9FAU - chains B and C of the 10 polymer chains in the assembly; structure by electron microscopy, 3.10 A resolution.

# Chain B
Name: Gamma-aminobutyric acid receptor subunit beta-3
Organism: Homo sapiens
UniProtKB: P28472 (GBRB3_HUMAN); residues 9-447 here correspond to UniProt positions 34-472 (UniProt number = residue number + 25)
Amino-acid sequence (439 residues; numbered 9 to 447; the number before each row is that of its first residue):
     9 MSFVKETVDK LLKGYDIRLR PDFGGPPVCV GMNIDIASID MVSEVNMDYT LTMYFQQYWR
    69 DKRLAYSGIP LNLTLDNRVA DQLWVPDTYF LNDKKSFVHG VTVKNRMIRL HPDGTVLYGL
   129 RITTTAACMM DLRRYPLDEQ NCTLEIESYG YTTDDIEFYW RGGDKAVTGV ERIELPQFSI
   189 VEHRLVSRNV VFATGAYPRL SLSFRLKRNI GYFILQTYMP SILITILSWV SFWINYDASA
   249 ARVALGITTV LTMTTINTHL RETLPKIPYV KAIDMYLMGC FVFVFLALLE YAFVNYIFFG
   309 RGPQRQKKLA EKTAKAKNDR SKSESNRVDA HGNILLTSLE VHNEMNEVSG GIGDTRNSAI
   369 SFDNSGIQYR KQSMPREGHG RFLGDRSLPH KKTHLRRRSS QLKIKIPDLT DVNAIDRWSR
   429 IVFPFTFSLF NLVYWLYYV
Disordered / not traced: 310-418
Disulfide bonds: Cys-136/Cys-150
Covalently attached groups: N-acetylglucosamine (NAG) linked to Asn-80; glycan linked to Asn-149
Ligand contacts:
  - phosphatidylglycerol (PGW; (1R)-2-{[(S)-{[(2S)-2,3-dihydroxypropyl]oxy}(hydroxy)phosphoryl]oxy}-1-[(hexadecanoyloxy)methyl]ethyl (9Z)-octadec-9-enoate): Asn-217, Ile-218, Gly-219, Ile-222, Met-227, Ile-230, Leu-231, Trp-443, Val-447
  - 1,2-dilauroyl-sn-glycero-3-phosphate (PX2): Ile-234, Trp-237, Val-238, Trp-241, Arg-428, Ile-429, Pro-432, Phe-433, Ser-436
Swiss-Prot annotation at these positions:
  - binding site (benzamidine): Asp-95 to Tyr-97, Glu-155 to Tyr-157, Phe-200
  - binding site (4-aminobutanoate): Tyr-97, Glu-155, Tyr-157, Thr-202
  - binding site (histamine): Tyr-97, Ser-156, Tyr-157, Thr-202
  - glycosylation (N-linked (GlcNAc...) asparagine): Asn-80, Asn-149

# Chain C
Name: Isoform 2 of Gamma-aminobutyric acid receptor subunit gamma-2
Organism: Homo sapiens
UniProtKB: P18507 (GBRG2_HUMAN); residues 26-428 here correspond to UniProt positions 65-467 (UniProt number = residue number + 39)
Amino-acid sequence (404 residues; each row starts with the number of its first residue):
    26 DVTVILNNLL EGYDNKLRPD IGVKPTLIHT DMYVNSIGPV NAINMEYTID IFFAQTWYDR
    86 RLKFNSTIKV LRLNSNMVGK IWIPDTFFRN SKKADAHWIT TPNRMLRIWN DGRVLYTLRL
   146 TIDAECQLQL HNFPMDEHSC PLEFSSYGYP REEIVYQWKR SSVEVGDTRS WRLYQFSFVG
   206 LRNTTEVVKT TSGDYVVMSV YFDLSRRMGY FTIQTYIPCT LIVVLSWVSF WINKDAVPAR
   266 TSLGITTVLT MTTLSTIARK SLPKVSYVTA MDLFVSVCFI FVFSALVEYG TLHYFVSNRK
   326 PSKDKDKKKK NPAPTIDIRP RSATIQMNNA THLQERDEEY GYECLDGKDC ASFFCCFEDC
   386 RTGAWRHGRI HIRIAKMDSY ARIFFPTAFC LFNLVYWVSY LYLG
Disordered / not traced: 325-368, 386-395
Disulfide bonds: Cys-151/Cys-165
Covalently attached groups: N-acetylglucosamine (NAG) linked to Asn-208
Modified positions: Cys-380 (S-palmitoyl-L-cysteine; P1L); Cys-381 (S-palmitoyl-L-cysteine; P1L); Cys-385 (S-palmitoyl-L-cysteine; P1L)
Differences from the reference sequence: expression tag (429)
Ligand contacts:
  - phosphatidylglycerol (PGW; (1R)-2-{[(S)-{[(2S)-2,3-dihydroxypropyl]oxy}(hydroxy)phosphoryl]oxy}-1-[(hexadecanoyloxy)methyl]ethyl (9Z)-octadec-9-enoate), molecule 1: Ser-291, Tyr-292, Ile-305, Phe-308, Ser-309
  - phosphatidylglycerol (PGW), molecule 2: Thr-412, Leu-416, Leu-419
  - 1,2-dilauroyl-sn-glycero-3-phosphate (PX2): Val-312, Gly-315, Thr-316, Tyr-319, Phe-320
  - hexadecane (R16), molecule 1: Met-233, Thr-237, Tyr-241, Thr-245, Phe-414, Cys-415, Asn-418, Trp-422
  - hexadecane (R16), molecule 2: Gly-234, Ile-238, Ile-242, Leu-246
  - hexadecane (R16), molecule 3: Leu-246, Val-249, Trp-256
Swiss-Prot annotation at these positions:
  - glycosylation (N-linked (GlcNAc...) asparagine): Asn-90, Asn-208

# Interface between chain B and chain C
Residue-residue contacts (85):
  Met-9(B) / Val-48(C)  hydrophobic
  Val-12(B) / Leu-42(C)  hydrophobic
  Val-16(B) / Lys-41(C)
  Asp-17(B) / Asp-39(C)
  Asn-41(B) / Thr-216(C)
  Ser-46(B) / Glu-150(C)
  Asp-48(B) / Lys-117(C)
  Tyr-62(B) / Phe-112(C)
  Tyr-62(B) / Arg-114(C)
  Gln-64(B) / Thr-216(C)
  Thr-82(B) / Gly-173(C)
  Thr-82(B) / Tyr-174(C)
  Thr-82(B) / Glu-178(C)  hydrogen bond
  Leu-83(B) / Lys-41(C)
  Leu-83(B) / Leu-42(C)  hydrophobic
  Asp-84(B) / Lys-41(C)  hydrogen bond (backbone-backbone)
  Arg-86(B) / Asn-40(C)
  Arg-86(B) / Gly-104(C)  hydrogen bond (side chain-backbone)
  Arg-86(B) / Ile-106(C)
  Phe-105(B) / Lys-118(C)
  His-107(B) / Lys-117(C)
  Val-109(B) / Phe-112(C)
  Val-109(B) / Ala-119(C)
  Val-109(B) / Asp-120(C)
  Val-109(B) / Leu-145(C)  hydrophobic
  Thr-110(B) / Thr-111(C)  hydrogen bond (side chain-backbone)
  Val-111(B) / Ile-108(C)  hydrophobic
  Val-111(B) / Asp-110(C)
  Lys-112(B) / Asp-110(C)
  Asn-113(B) / Phe-112(C)
  Asn-113(B) / Tyr-172(C)
  Arg-114(B) / Asp-110(C)
  Arg-114(B) / Tyr-172(C)
  Met-115(B) / Tyr-172(C)  hydrophobic
  Met-115(B) / Gly-173(C)
  Arg-117(B) / Gly-173(C)  hydrogen bond (side chain-backbone)
  Arg-117(B) / Ser-217(C)  hydrogen bond (side chain-backbone)
  Arg-117(B) / Tyr-220(C)  hydrogen bond
  Gly-127(B) / Tyr-172(C)
  Leu-128(B) / Tyr-172(C)  hydrogen bond (backbone-side chain)
  Arg-129(B) / Phe-112(C)
  Arg-129(B) / Phe-113(C)
  Arg-129(B) / Arg-114(C)  hydrogen bond (side chain-backbone)
  Arg-129(B) / Ser-116(C)  hydrogen bond (side chain-backbone)
  Arg-129(B) / Tyr-172(C)  hydrogen bond (backbone-side chain)
  Glu-182(B) / Gln-152(C)
  Pro-184(B) / Lys-289(C)
  Pro-184(B) / Val-290(C)
  Pro-184(B) / Ser-291(C)  hydrogen bond (backbone-backbone)
  Gln-185(B) / Lys-289(C)
  Gln-185(B) / Val-290(C)  hydrogen bond (side chain-backbone)
  Gln-185(B) / Ser-291(C)
  Asn-217(B) / Ser-291(C)
  Gly-219(B) / Ser-291(C)  hydrogen bond (backbone-backbone)
  Tyr-220(B) / Arg-284(C)
  Tyr-220(B) / Ser-291(C)  hydrogen bond (backbone-backbone)
  Tyr-220(B) / Asp-297(C)
  Leu-223(B) / Val-293(C)  hydrophobic
  Leu-223(B) / Asp-297(C)
  Leu-223(B) / Ser-301(C)
  Gln-224(B) / Ser-280(C)
  Pro-228(B) / Phe-304(C)  hydrophobic
  Leu-231(B) / Phe-304(C)  hydrophobic
  Leu-231(B) / Phe-308(C)
  Leu-235(B) / Val-273(C)  hydrophobic
  Leu-235(B) / Phe-308(C)  hydrophobic
  Leu-235(B) / Leu-311(C)  hydrophobic
  Leu-235(B) / Val-312(C)  hydrophobic
  Val-238(B) / Gly-315(C)
  Trp-241(B) / Tyr-319(C)
  Ile-242(B) / His-318(C)
  Asn-243(B) / His-318(C)
  Ala-249(B) / Val-262(C)  hydrophobic
  Ala-249(B) / Pro-263(C)  hydrophobic
  Ala-249(B) / Thr-266(C)
  Leu-253(B) / Thr-266(C)
  Leu-253(B) / Ile-270(C)  hydrophobic
  Thr-256(B) / Ile-270(C)
  Thr-257(B) / Ile-270(C)
  Leu-259(B) / Leu-274(C)  hydrophobic
  Thr-260(B) / Leu-274(C)
  Thr-260(B) / Thr-277(C)
  Ile-264(B) / Thr-277(C)
  His-267(B) / Thr-281(C)
  Thr-271(B) / Lys-289(C)  hydrogen bond (backbone-side chain)
Also at the interface, not in a pair above, chain B (63 interface residues in all): Lys-13, Leu-20, Tyr-66, Leu-81, Asn-85, Val-87, Ile-218, Met-227, Ile-232, Ile-234, Ala-248, Thr-263, Arg-428
Also at the interface, not in a pair above, chain C (60 interface residues in all): Tyr-38, Ile-46, Pro-109, Asn-115, Leu-143, Pro-175, Thr-278, Tyr-292, Ile-305

# In short
63 residues of chain B face 60 of chain C across their interface; the contacts include 16 hydrogen bonds.
Polar contacts include Thr-82(B)/Glu-178(C), Arg-86(B)/Gly-104(C) and Thr-110(B)/Thr-111(C). One
phosphatidylglycerol molecule and one 1,2-dilauroyl-sn-glycero-3-phosphate molecule are bound between chain B
and chain C.
Here chain B is Gamma-aminobutyric acid receptor subunit beta-3 and chain C is Isoform 2 of Gamma-aminobutyric
acid receptor subunit gamma-2, both from Homo sapiens. Entry 9FAU (CryoEM structure of human full-length
beta3gamma2 GABA(A) receptor in complex with GARLH4, the TMD of Neuroligin2 ...) was determined by electron
microscopy.
